6F41 - chains M and N of the 23 polymer chains in the assembly; structure by electron microscopy, 4.30 A resolution (low resolution: residue-level contacts below are approximate; hydrogen-bond / salt-bridge calls are withheld).

== Chain M ==
Molecule: DNA-directed RNA polymerase III subunit RPC5
From: Saccharomyces cerevisiae (strain ATCC 204508 / S288c)
UniProtKB: P36121 (RPC5_YEAST); residues 1-282 here = UniProt positions 1-282
Chain sequence (282 residues; each row starts with the number of its first residue):
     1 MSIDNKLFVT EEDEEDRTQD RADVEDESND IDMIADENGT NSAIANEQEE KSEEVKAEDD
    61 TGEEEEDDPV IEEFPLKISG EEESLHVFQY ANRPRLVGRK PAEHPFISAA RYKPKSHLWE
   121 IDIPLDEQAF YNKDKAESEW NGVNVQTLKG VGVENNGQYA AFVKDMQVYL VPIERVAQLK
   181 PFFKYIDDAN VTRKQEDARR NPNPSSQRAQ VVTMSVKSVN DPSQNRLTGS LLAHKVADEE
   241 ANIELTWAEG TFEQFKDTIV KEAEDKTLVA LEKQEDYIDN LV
Disordered / not traced: 1-70, 205-213, 263-282
Swiss-Prot annotation at these positions:
  - modified residue: Thr61 (Phosphothreonine)
What the authors report for this chain:
  - conformationally variable residues (order/disorder transition): Val211 to Gln224

== Chain N ==
Molecule: DNA-directed RNA polymerase III subunit RPC4
From: Saccharomyces cerevisiae (strain ATCC 204508 / S288c)
UniProtKB: P25441 (RPC4_YEAST); numbering as in UniProt (aligned over 1-422)
Chain sequence (422 residues; row label = number of the first residue in the row):
     1 MSSNKGNGRL PSLKDSSSNG GGSAKPSLKF KPKAVARKSK EEREAAASKV KLEEESKRGN
    61 DKKHFNNKNK RVTGAGGQQR RMAKYLNNTH VISSGPLAAG NFVSEKGDLR RGFIKSEGSG
   121 SSLVQKGLET IDNGAESSEN EAEDDDNEGV ASKSKKKFNM GKEFEARNLI EDEDDGESEK
   181 SSDVDMDDEE WRSKRIEQLF PVRPVRVRHE DVETVKREIQ EALSEKPTRE PTPSVKTEPV
   241 GTGLQSYLEE RERQVNEKLA DLGLEKEFQS VDGKEAAAEL ELLNADHQHI LRKLKKMNNK
   301 PERFMVFQLP TRLPAFERPA VKEEKEDMET QASDPSKKKK NIKKKDTKDA LSTRELAGKV
   361 GSIRVHKSGK LSVKIGNVVM DIGKGAETTF LQDVIALSIA DDASSAELLG RVDGKIVVTP
   421 QI
Disordered / not traced: 1-273, 315-359
Swiss-Prot annotation at these positions:
  - motif: Lys25 to Lys29 (Nuclear localization signal)
  - modified residue: Ser137 (Phosphoserine), Ser138 (Phosphoserine), Ser178 (Phosphoserine), Ser182 (Phosphoserine), Ser224 (Phosphoserine), Thr228 (Phosphothreonine), Thr232 (Phosphothreonine)

== Chain M / chain N interface ==
Residue-residue contacts (85; chain M residue first):
  Ile71(M) - Val365(N)
  Ile71(M) - His366(N)
  Glu72(M) - Arg364(N)
  Glu72(M) - Val365(N)
  Glu73(M) - Ser362(N)
  Glu73(M) - Ile363(N)
  Glu73(M) - Arg364(N)
  Phe74(M) - Ser362(N)
  Phe74(M) - Ile363(N)
  Pro75(M) - Gly361(N)
  Pro75(M) - Ser362(N)
  Leu76(M) - Val360(N)
  Leu76(M) - Gly361(N)
  Leu76(M) - Ser362(N)
  Leu76(M) - Ile363(N)
  Lys77(M) - Val360(N)
  Ser84(M) - Ile399(N)
  Leu85(M) - Leu397(N)
  Leu85(M) - Ser398(N)
  His86(M) - Ile395(N)
  His86(M) - Ala396(N)
  His86(M) - Leu397(N)
  Val87(M) - Val394(N)
  Val87(M) - Ile395(N)
  Phe88(M) - Asp393(N)
  Phe88(M) - Val394(N)
  Phe88(M) - Ile395(N)
  Phe88(M) - Leu397(N)
  Gln89(M) - Val394(N)
  Tyr90(M) - Gln392(N)
  Tyr90(M) - Asp393(N)
  Tyr90(M) - Ile395(N)
  Arg93(M) - Leu391(N)
  Arg93(M) - Gln392(N)
  Arg93(M) - Asp393(N)
  Pro94(M) - Leu391(N)
  Pro94(M) - Asp393(N)
  Arg95(M) - Phe390(N)
  Arg95(M) - Gln392(N)
  Arg95(M) - Asp393(N)
  Arg95(M) - Val394(N)
  Arg95(M) - Arg411(N)
  Arg95(M) - Val412(N)
  His104(M) - Leu408(N)
  Tyr112(M) - Asp402(N)
  Pro114(M) - Asp402(N)
  Trp119(M) - Ile399(N)
  Asn156(M) - Gln308(N)
  Gly157(M) - Leu309(N)
  Gln158(M) - Val306(N)
  Gln158(M) - Phe307(N)
  Gln158(M) - Gln308(N)
  Gln158(M) - Lys415(N)
  Tyr159(M) - Val306(N)
  Tyr159(M) - Phe307(N)
  Tyr159(M) - Leu309(N)
  Ala160(M) - Met305(N)
  Ala161(M) - Phe304(N)
  Ala161(M) - Met305(N)
  Ala161(M) - Phe307(N)
  Phe162(M) - Arg303(N)
  Val163(M) - Met297(N)
  Val163(M) - Asn298(N)
  Val163(M) - Lys300(N)
  Lys164(M) - Lys300(N)
  Asp165(M) - Asn298(N)
  Asp165(M) - Lys300(N)
  Leu170(M) - Phe307(N)
  Leu170(M) - Leu309(N)
  Ile173(M) - Val306(N)
  Ile243(M) - Asp402(N)
  Leu245(M) - Ile399(N)
  Leu245(M) - Ala403(N)
  Leu245(M) - Ala406(N)
  Thr246(M) - Ser404(N)
  Thr246(M) - Ala406(N)
  Trp247(M) - Ala406(N)
  Trp247(M) - Leu408(N)
  Ala248(M) - Ala406(N)
  Ala248(M) - Glu407(N)
  Ala248(M) - Leu408(N)
  Glu249(M) - Leu408(N)
  Thr251(M) - Glu302(N)
  Thr251(M) - Leu409(N)
  Gln254(M) - Leu409(N)
Interface residues without a listed pair, chain M (47 interface residues in all): Ile78, Pro101, Met166, Val168, Gly250, Phe255
Interface residues without a listed pair, chain N (42 interface residues in all): Leu294, Thr311, Ser405, Asp413

== Overview ==
47 residues of chain M and 42 residues of chain N are in contact. From the paper: conformational variability
at Val211(M).
Here chain M is DNA-directed RNA polymerase III subunit RPC5 and chain N is DNA-directed RNA polymerase III
subunit RPC4, both from Saccharomyces cerevisiae (strain ATCC 204508 / S288c). Entry 6F41 (RNA Polymerase III
initially transcribing complex) was determined by electron microscopy together with 6F40, 6F42 and 6F44 from
the same study.
